9MHF - chains A and C of the 5 polymer chains in the assembly; structure by electron microscopy, 2.73 A resolution.

Chain A:
Molecule: Phosphoinositide 3-kinase regulatory subunit 4
From: Homo sapiens
Notes: EC 2.7.11.1
Reference sequence: Q99570 (PI3R4_HUMAN); numbering as in UniProt (aligned over 2-1358)
Amino-acid sequence (1409 residues; numbered 1 to 1409; the number before each row is that of its first residue):
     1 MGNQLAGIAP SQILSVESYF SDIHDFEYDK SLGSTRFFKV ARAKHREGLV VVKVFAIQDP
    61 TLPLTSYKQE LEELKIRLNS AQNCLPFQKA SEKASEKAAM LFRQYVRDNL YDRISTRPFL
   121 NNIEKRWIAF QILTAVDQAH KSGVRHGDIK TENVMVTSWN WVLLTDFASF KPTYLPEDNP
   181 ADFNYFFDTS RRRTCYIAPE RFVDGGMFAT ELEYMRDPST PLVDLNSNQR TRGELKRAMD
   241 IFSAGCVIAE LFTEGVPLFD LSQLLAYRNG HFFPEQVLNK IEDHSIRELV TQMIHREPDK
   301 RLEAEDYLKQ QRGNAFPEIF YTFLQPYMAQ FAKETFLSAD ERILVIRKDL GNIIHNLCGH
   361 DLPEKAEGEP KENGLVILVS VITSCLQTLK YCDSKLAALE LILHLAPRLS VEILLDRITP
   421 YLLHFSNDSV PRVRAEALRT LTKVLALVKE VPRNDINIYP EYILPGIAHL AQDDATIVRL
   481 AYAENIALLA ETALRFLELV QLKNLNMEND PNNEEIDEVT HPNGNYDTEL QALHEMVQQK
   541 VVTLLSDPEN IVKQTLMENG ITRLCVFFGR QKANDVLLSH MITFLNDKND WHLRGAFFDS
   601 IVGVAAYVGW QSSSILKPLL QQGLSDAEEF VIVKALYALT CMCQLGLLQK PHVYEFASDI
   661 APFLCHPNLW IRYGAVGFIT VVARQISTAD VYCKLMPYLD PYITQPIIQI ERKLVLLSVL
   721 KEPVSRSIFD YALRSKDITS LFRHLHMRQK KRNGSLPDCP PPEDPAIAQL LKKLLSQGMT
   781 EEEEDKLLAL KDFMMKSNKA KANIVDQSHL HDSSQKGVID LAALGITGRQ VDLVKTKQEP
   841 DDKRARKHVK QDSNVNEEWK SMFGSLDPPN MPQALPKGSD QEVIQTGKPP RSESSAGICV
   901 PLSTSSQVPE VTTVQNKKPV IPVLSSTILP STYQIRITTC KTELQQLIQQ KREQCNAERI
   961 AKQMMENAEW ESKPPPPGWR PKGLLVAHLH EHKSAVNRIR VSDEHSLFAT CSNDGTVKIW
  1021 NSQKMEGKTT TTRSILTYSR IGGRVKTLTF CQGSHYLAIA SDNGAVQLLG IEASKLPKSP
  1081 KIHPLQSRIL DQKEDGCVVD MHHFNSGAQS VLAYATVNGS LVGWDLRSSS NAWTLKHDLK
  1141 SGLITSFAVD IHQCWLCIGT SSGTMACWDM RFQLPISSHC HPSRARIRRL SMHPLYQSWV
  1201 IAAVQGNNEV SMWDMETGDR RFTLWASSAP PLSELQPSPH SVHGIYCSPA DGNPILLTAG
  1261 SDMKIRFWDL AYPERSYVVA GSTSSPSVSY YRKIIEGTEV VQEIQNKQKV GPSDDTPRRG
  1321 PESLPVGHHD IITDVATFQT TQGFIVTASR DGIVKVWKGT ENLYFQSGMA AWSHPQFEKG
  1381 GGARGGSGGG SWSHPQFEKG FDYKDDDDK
Unresolved in the structure: 1-13, 205-231, 360-371, 510-525, 836-935, 1308-1318, 1359-1409
Construct notes: initiating methionine (1); expression tag (1359-1409)
UniProt features mapped onto this chain:
  - active site: Asp-148 (Proton acceptor)
  - binding site (ATP): Leu-32 to Val-40, Lys-53
  - modified residue: Ser-808 (Phosphoserine), Ser-813 (Phosphoserine), Ser-853 (Phosphoserine), Ser-865 (Phosphoserine), Thr-1316 (Phosphothreonine)
  - lipidation: Gly-2 (N-myristoyl glycine)
  - natural variant: Arg-936 (R936Q: In a breast cancer sample)

Chain C:
Molecule: Beclin 1-associated autophagy-related key regulator
From: Homo sapiens
Reference sequence: Q6ZNE5 (BAKOR_HUMAN); numbering as in UniProt (aligned over 1-492)
Amino-acid sequence (492 residues; numbered 1 to 492; the number before each row is that of its first residue):
     1 MASPSGKGAR ALEAPGCGPR PLARDLVDSV DDAEGLYVAV ERCPLCNTTR RRLTCAKCVQ
    61 SGDFVYFDGR DRERFIDKKE RLSRLKSKQE EFQKEVLKAM EGKWITDQLR WKIMSCKMRI
   121 EQLKQTICKG NEEMEKNSEG LLKTKEKNQK LYSRAQRHQE KKEKIQRHNR KLGDLVEKKT
   181 IDLRSHYERL ANLRRSHILE LTSVIFPIEE VKTGVRDPAD VSSESDSAMT SSTVSKLAEA
   241 RRTTYLSGRW VCDDHNGDTS ISITGPWISL PNNGDYSAYY SWVEEKKTTQ GPDMEQSNPA
   301 YTISAALCYA TQLVNILSHI LDVNLPKKLC NSEFCGENLS KQKFTRAVKK LNANILYLCF
   361 SQHVNLDQLQ PLHTLRNLMY LVSPSSEHLG RSGPFEVRAD LEESMEFVDP GVAGESDESG
   421 DERVSDEETD LGTDWENLPS PRFCDIPSQS VEVSQSQSTQ ASPPIASSSA GGMISSAAAS
   481 VTSWFKAYTG HR
Unresolved in the structure: 1-70, 212-257, 282-297, 398-492
UniProt features mapped onto this chain:
  - region: Cys-43 to Cys-58 (Cysteine repeats)
  - modified residue: Ser-29 (Phosphoserine), Ser-416 (Phosphoserine), Thr-429 (Phosphothreonine)
  - mutagenesis: Cys-43 (C43A: In Atg14L4C4A; fails to localize to the endoplasmic reticulum; when associated with A-46; A-55 and A-58), Cys-46 (C46A: In Atg14L4C4A; fails to localize to the endoplasmic reticulum; when associated with A-43; A-55 and A-58), Cys-55 (C55A: In Atg14L4C4A; fails to localize to the endoplasmic reticulum; when associated with A-43; A-46 and A-58), Cys-58 (C58A: In Atg14L4C4A; fails to localize to the endoplasmic reticulum; when associated with A-43; A-46 and A-55)

Interface between chain A and chain C:
Residue-residue contacts (48; chain A residue first):
  Thr-688(A) / Met-100(C)
  Ala-689(A) / Val-96(C)  hydrophobic
  Ala-689(A) / Leu-97(C)  hydrophobic
  Asp-690(A) / Gln-93(C)
  Tyr-692(A) / Met-100(C)  hydrophobic
  Tyr-692(A) / Lys-103(C)
  Cys-693(A) / Val-96(C)  hydrophobic
  Gln-705(A) / Arg-110(C)
  Gln-705(A) / Met-114(C)
  Pro-706(A) / Asp-107(C)
  Ile-707(A) / Asp-107(C)
  Ile-707(A) / Arg-110(C)
  Ile-708(A) / Met-100(C)  hydrophobic
  Ile-708(A) / Lys-103(C)
  Ile-708(A) / Trp-104(C)  hydrophobic
  Ile-708(A) / Asp-107(C)  hydrogen bond (backbone-side chain)
  Gln-709(A) / Trp-104(C)
  Gln-709(A) / Asp-107(C)
  Gln-709(A) / Gln-108(C)  hydrogen bond
  Glu-711(A) / Trp-104(C)
  Arg-712(A) / Gln-108(C)
  Arg-712(A) / Trp-111(C)
  Leu-714(A) / Trp-111(C)
  Val-715(A) / Trp-111(C)  hydrophobic
  Ser-718(A) / Trp-111(C)
  Ser-718(A) / Met-114(C)
  Ser-718(A) / Met-118(C)
  Val-719(A) / Met-114(C)  hydrophobic
  His-988(A) / Tyr-357(C)  hydrogen bond (backbone-side chain)
  His-990(A) / Gly-393(C)  hydrogen bond (side chain-backbone)
  His-990(A) / Pro-394(C)
  His-990(A) / Phe-395(C)  hydrogen bond (backbone-backbone)
  Glu-991(A) / Phe-395(C)
  Glu-991(A) / Glu-396(C)
  His-992(A) / Pro-394(C)
  Lys-993(A) / Pro-394(C)
  Lys-993(A) / Glu-396(C)  salt bridge
  Thr-1029(A) / Lys-327(C)  hydrogen bond (backbone-side chain)
  Thr-1031(A) / Val-397(C)
  Arg-1033(A) / Glu-396(C)
  Pro-1321(A) / His-319(C)
  Glu-1322(A) / His-319(C)
  Leu-1324(A) / Ser-318(C)
  Leu-1324(A) / His-319(C)
  Leu-1324(A) / Asp-322(C)
  Leu-1324(A) / Val-323(C)
  Pro-1325(A) / Asn-324(C)
  Val-1326(A) / Asn-324(C)
Other interface residues (no listed pair), chain A (34 interface residues in all): Ser-687, Leu-985, Ser-1323, His-1329, Lys-1355

Overview:
Chain A and chain C form an interface of 34 and 24 residues respectively; the contacts include 6 hydrogen
bonds and 1 salt bridge. Polar contacts include Lys-993(A)/Glu-396(C), Ile-708(A)/Asp-107(C) and
Gln-709(A)/Gln-108(C).
Chain A is Phosphoinositide 3-kinase regulatory subunit 4 and chain C is Beclin 1-associated autophagy-related
key regulator, both from Homo sapiens; the structure, Cryo-EM reconstruction of PI3KC3-C1 in complex with
Human RAB1A(Q70L), was determined by electron microscopy together with 9MHG and 9MHH from the same study.
